Entry 9EVD (electron microscopy, 5.60 A resolution (low resolution: residue-level contacts below are approximate; hydrogen-bond / salt-bridge calls are withheld)); this record covers chains 8 and M of the 9 polymer chains in the assembly.

Chain 8:
Protein: Mitochondrial ATP synthase subunit ASA8
Source organism: Polytomella sp. Pringsheim 198.80
UniProt: D8V7I7 (D8V7I7_9CHLO); residue numbers follow UniProt; this construct covers 1-89
Chain sequence (89 residues; each row starts with the number of its first residue):
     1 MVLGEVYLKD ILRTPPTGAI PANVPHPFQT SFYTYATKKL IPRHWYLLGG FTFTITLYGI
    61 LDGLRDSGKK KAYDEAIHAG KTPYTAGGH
Disordered / not traced: 1

Chain M:
Protein: Mitochondrial ATP synthase subunit 6
Source organism: Polytomella sp. Pringsheim 198.80
UniProt: H8PGG3 (H8PGG3_9CHLO); residues 1-327 here = UniProt positions 1-327
Chain sequence (327 residues; numbered 1 to 327; the number before each row is that of its first residue):
     1 MSVLSSVSMG SRIGSSLLGR SSAYLAQCGF STRSNLNGSI DTSSSVFQAL SSDNENKPAA
    61 SPLNVKLPGM SCSSILLPKT SRIAVPFGNQ TMAMSSVRDV KTGSLPTNFL TGVYRFWRSQ
   121 NPAEKPHDPV NDRLLPAVVD ASDKRASIGT WATTFFCTII SCNLLGLMPF NEAPTSGLGF
   181 ATGLGVSVWA TATILGLSKT GFKFPGHFIP GGTPWPMAFI FVPLETISYT FRAVSLGVRL
   241 WVNMLAGHTL LHILTGMALA LPFSLGFFSM VPATFGVCCL LSALVGLEYL VAVLQSGVFS
   301 ILSTVYVGEF NHDKFIGPAA KIVKKIH
Disordered / not traced: 1-94, 325-327

How chain 8 and chain M interact:
Pairs across the interface (28; chain 8 residue first):
  N23(8) with V97(M); R98(M)
  P25(8) with V97(M)
  Q29(8) with V97(M)
  R43(8) with S142(M); D143(M); R145(M); W151(M)
  H44(8) with S147(M); W151(M)
  W45(8) with I194(M); S198(M)
  Y46(8) with W151(M); T191(M); L195(M); S198(M)
  L47(8) with W151(M); T191(M)
  G50(8) with S187(M); T191(M)
  F51(8) with S187(M)
  T54(8) with G183(M); V186(M); S187(M)
  Y58(8) with G179(M); T182(M); G183(M); V186(M)
Interface residues without a listed pair, chain 8 (16 interface residues in all): V24, G49, F53, L57
Interface residues without a listed pair, chain M (21 interface residues in all): S95, D99, K144, F155, A190

Overview:
Chain 8 and chain M form an interface of 16 and 21 residues respectively.
Here chain 8 is Mitochondrial ATP synthase subunit ASA8 and chain M is Mitochondrial ATP synthase subunit 6,
both from Polytomella sp. Pringsheim 198.80. Entry 9EVD (In situ structure of the peripheral stalk of the
mitochondrial ATPsynthase in whole Polytomella cells) was determined by electron microscopy.
